Entry 8BVJ (electron microscopy, 4.50 A resolution (low resolution: residue-level contacts below are approximate; hydrogen-bond / salt-bridge calls are withheld)); this record covers chains B and C of the 23 polymer chains in the assembly.

Chain B:
Molecule: estA mRNA
Sequence (117 nucleotides; row label = number of the first residue in the row; note: 2 numbers in that range are skipped by the numbering (no residue carries them; nothing is unmodelled there); a row labelled like 80A-80B holds insertion residues (80A, then the next letters in order)):
     1 GCUGAGGAGGCUUUACGACGGGCCCCGAGGCGCAUGCCGACGACACGGCG
    51 GCCCGACAAUAAAAACAAA
    71 UCAUGGAGUA
80A-80B AG
    82 AGAAUGAUCAGAAUGGCGCUCAAGCCACUGGUAGCG
Not modelled in the structure: 1-18, 29-44, 71-73, 80A-80B, 95-117

Chain C:
Name: Catabolite repression control protein
Source organism: Pseudomonas aeruginosa
Notes: EC 3.1.11.2
UniProt: Q51380 (Q51380_PSEAI); residue numbers follow UniProt; this construct covers 1-259
Sequence (262 residues; each row starts with the number of its first residue; numbers below 1 keep their minus sign (Gly-2 is residue -2)):
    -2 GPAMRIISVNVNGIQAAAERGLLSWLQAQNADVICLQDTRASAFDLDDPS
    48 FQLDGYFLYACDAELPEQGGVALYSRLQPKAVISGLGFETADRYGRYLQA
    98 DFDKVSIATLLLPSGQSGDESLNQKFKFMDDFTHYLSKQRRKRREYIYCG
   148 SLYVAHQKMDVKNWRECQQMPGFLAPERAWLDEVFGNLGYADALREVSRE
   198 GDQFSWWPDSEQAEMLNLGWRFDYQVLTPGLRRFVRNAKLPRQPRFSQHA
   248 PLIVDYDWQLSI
Sequence notes: expression tag (-2 to 0)
What the authors report for this chain:
  - binding site for estA mRNA (chain B): Lys77, Lys135, Lys139, Arg140, Arg141

Chain B / chain C interface:
Residue-residue contacts - 14 pairs, chain B then chain C:
  G75(B) with Tyr132(C); Lys135(C); Gln136(C)
  G76(B) with Leu83(C); Tyr132(C); Gln136(C)
  A77(B) with Ala78(C); Ile80(C); Asp98(C); Gln136(C); Lys139(C); Arg141(C)
  G78(B) with Lys139(C); Arg141(C)
Other interface residues (no listed pair), chain C (12 interface residues in all): Phe85, Arg138, Tyr143

Overview:
The interface between chain B and chain C involves 4 residues on one side and 12 on the other. From the paper:
a binding site for estA mRNA (chain B) at Lys77(C), Lys135(C) and Lys139(C) among others.
Here chain B is estA mRNA and chain C is Catabolite repression control protein (Pseudomonas aeruginosa). Entry
8BVJ (Hfq-Crc-estA translation repression complex) was determined by electron microscopy, deposited together
with 8BVH and 8BVM.
